7OEV - chains C and E of the 6 polymer chains in the assembly; structure by electron microscopy, 3.10 A resolution.

Chain C:
Protein: Capsid protein
From: Hepatitis B virus genotype D subtype ayw (isolate France/Tiollais/1979)
Reference sequence: P03146 (CAPSD_HBVD3); numbering as in UniProt (aligned over 1-183)
Sequence (183 residues; each row starts with the number of its first residue):
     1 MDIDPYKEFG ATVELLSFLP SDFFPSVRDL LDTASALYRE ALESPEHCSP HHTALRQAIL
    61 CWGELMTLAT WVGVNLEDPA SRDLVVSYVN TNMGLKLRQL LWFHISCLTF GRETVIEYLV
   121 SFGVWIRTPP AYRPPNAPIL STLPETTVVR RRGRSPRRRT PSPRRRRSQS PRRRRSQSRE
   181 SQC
Not modelled in the structure: 145-183
Construct notes: engineered mutation Leu97 (Phe in P03146)
Swiss-Prot annotation at these positions:
  - region: Ser155 to Gln177 (3 X 8 AA repeats of S-P-R-R-R-[PR]-S-Q), Gln177 to Cys183 (RNA binding)
  - motif: Arg158 to Arg175 (Bipartite nuclear localization signal)
  - modified residue (Phosphoserine): Ser155, Ser162, Ser170
  - natural variant: Thr33 (T33N: In strain: Latvia), Ala80 (A80I: In strain: Latvia), Leu97 (F97L: Frequent mutation in chronic HBV carriers; this construct carries the variant)
  - mutagenesis: Ser155 (S155A: Complete loss of replication), Ser162 (S162A: Complete loss of pregenomic RNA encapsidation and replication), Ser170 (S170A: Partial loss of replication)
From the paper describing this entry:
  - mutagenesis - F97L (155 +/- 14 uM): decreased binding to Gsllgrmkga (chain E)

Chain E:
Protein: Gsllgrmkga
Sequence (20 residues; row label = number of the first residue in the row; X marks 10 residues of unknown identity (built as UNK)):
     5 XXXXXXXXXX GSLLGRMKGA
Not modelled in the structure: 11-24

Interface between chain C and chain E:
Chain C residues in contact with chain E, 6 residues: Asn75, Leu76, Glu77, Asp78, Ser81, Leu84

Summary:
No residue of chain C is in contact with chain E. From UniProt: 3 mutagenesis sites on chain C. The paper
reports that F97L of chain C reduces binding to Gsllgrmkga (chain E).
Chain C is Capsid protein (Hepatitis B virus genotype D subtype ayw (isolate France/Tiollais/1979)) and chain
E is Gsllgrmkga; the structure, Hepatitis B core protein mutant F97L with bound GSLLGRMKGA, was determined by
electron microscopy, deposited together with 7OD6, 7OD7, 7OD8, 7OEN and 7OEW.
